PDB entry 2OLD | X-ray diffraction, 2.60 A resolution | chains A and B

== Chain A (and B) ==
Name: Bence Jones KWR Protein - Immunoglobulin Light Chain
Organism: Homo sapiens
Notes: chain B of this document is another copy of the same molecule, construct and numbering; everything in this record applies to it too
Amino-acid sequence (217 residues; numbered 1 to 217; the number before each row is that of its first residue):
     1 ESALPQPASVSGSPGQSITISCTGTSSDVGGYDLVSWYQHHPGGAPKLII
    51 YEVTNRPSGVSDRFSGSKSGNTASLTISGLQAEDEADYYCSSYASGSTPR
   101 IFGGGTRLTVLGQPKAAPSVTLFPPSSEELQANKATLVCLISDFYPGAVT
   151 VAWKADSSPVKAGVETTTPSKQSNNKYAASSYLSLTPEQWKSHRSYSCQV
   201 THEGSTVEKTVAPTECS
Modified residues: E1 (pyroglutamic acid; PCA)
Cystine bridges: C22-C90, C139-C198
Small-molecule neighbours: phenol (IPH): Y38, H40, P46, Y89, F102
What the authors report for this chain:
  - binding site for phosphate ion: S36, Y38, G204, T206
  - contacts within the chain: T25-D28 (backbone contact), T25-G30 (backbone contact), D28-G31 (backbone contact), D28-Y32 (backbone contact)

== How chain A and chain B interact ==
Cross-chain cystine bridges: C216(A)-C216(B)
Contacting residue pairs - 57 pairs, chain A then chain B:
  E1(A) with K47(B)
  A3(A) with A45(B), hydrophobic
  Y38(A) with F102(B), hydrophobic
  H40(A) with Y89(B), hydrogen bond
  A45(A) with A3(B), hydrophobic; G103(B); G104(B)
  P46(A) with Y89(B); F102(B); G103(B)
  L48(A) with P99(B), hydrophobic
  Y51(A) with P99(B), hydrophobic
  P57(A) with P99(B)
  S58(A) with S97(B), hydrogen bond
  Y89(A) with H40(B), hydrogen bond; P46(B)
  S97(A) with S58(B)
  T98(A) with L48(B); P57(B)
  P99(A) with L48(B); Y51(B)
  R100(A) with L48(B)
  F102(A) with Y38(B), hydrophobic; A45(B); P46(B)
  G103(A) with A45(B); P46(B)
  G104(A) with G44(B); A45(B)
  T121(A) with S126(B)
  L122(A) with S126(B)
  F123(A) with F123(B), hydrophobic; P124(B); S126(B); E129(B); T136(B); V138(B), hydrophobic
  P124(A) with F123(B)
  S126(A) with L122(B)
  E128(A) with T210(B)
  E129(A) with T121(B)
  T136(A) with F123(B); L140(B)
  V138(A) with F123(B), hydrophobic; L140(B), hydrophobic
  L140(A) with Y182(B), hydrophobic
  E165(A) with Q172(B); S173(B), hydrogen bond
  T168(A) with S170(B)
  Q172(A) with E165(B), hydrogen bond
  S180(A) with Y182(B)
  Y182(A) with L140(B), hydrophobic; S142(B); Q172(B), hydrogen bond
  E215(A) with T214(B)
  C216(A) with C216(B), disulfide
  S217(A) with S217(B), hydrogen bond (backbone-backbone)
Also at the interface, not in a pair above, chain A (42 interface residues in all): G43, G44, K47, P125, K134, T167
Also at the interface, not in a pair above, chain B (44 interface residues in all): E1, G43, R100, S119, P125, S180, K209, V211

== Summary ==
Chain A and chain B form an interface of 42 and 44 residues respectively, with 1 disulfide bond and 7 hydrogen
bonds. Polar contacts include H40(A)-Y89(B), S58(A)-S97(B) and E165(A)-S173(B). The paper reports a binding
site for phosphate ion at S36(A), Y38(A) and G204(A) among others; contacts within the chain involving T25(A),
D28(A) and G30(A) among others.
Both chains are Bence Jones KWR Protein - Immunoglobulin Light Chain (Homo sapiens). Entry 2OLD (Bence Jones
KWR Protein- Immunoglobulin Light Chain Dimer, P3(2)21 Crystal Form) was determined by X-ray diffraction,
deposited together with 2OMB and 2OMN.
